5B04 - chains E and J of the 10 polymer chains in the assembly; structure by X-ray diffraction, 2.99 A resolution.

== Chain E ==
Molecule: Probable translation initiation factor eIF-2B subunit gamma
From: Schizosaccharomyces pombe (strain 972 / ATCC 24843)
UniProtKB: P56288 (EI2BG_SCHPO); residues 1-458 here = UniProt positions 1-458
Sequence (458 residues; each row starts with the number of its first residue):
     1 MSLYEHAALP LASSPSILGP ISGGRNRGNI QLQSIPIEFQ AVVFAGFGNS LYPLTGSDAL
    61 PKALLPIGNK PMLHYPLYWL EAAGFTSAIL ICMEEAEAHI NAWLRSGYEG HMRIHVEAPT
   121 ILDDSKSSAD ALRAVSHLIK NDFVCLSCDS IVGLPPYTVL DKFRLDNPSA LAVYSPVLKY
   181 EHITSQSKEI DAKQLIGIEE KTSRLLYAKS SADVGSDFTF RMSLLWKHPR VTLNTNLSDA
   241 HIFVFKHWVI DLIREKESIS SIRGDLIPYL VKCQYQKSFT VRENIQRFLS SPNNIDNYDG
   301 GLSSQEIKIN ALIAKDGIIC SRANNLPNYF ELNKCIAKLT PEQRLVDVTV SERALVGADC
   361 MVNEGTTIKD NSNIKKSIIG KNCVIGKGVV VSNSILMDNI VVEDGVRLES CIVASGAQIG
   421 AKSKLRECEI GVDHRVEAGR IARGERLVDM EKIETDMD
Not modelled in the structure: 1-30, 184-190, 282-310, 451-458
Differences from the reference sequence: engineered mutation Tyr157 (Ile in P56288), Thr158 (Tyr in P56288), Val159 (Gly in P56288)
Curated features (UniProtKB/Swiss-Prot):
  - modified residue: Ser291 (Phosphoserine)

== Chain J ==
Molecule: Probable translation initiation factor eIF-2B subunit epsilon
From: Schizosaccharomyces pombe (strain 972 / ATCC 24843)
UniProtKB: P56287 (EI2BE_SCHPO); residues 1-678 here = UniProt positions 1-678
Sequence (678 residues; each row starts with the number of its first residue):
     1 MPPSKGLNGK LEKPKHALQA IVLSDSYNYR FRPLTLDKPR CLLPLANTPL IEYTFEFLAL
    61 AGVQEVYVFC CAHAGQIREY IEKSKWNLPS SPFSVNTIVS RESLSVGDAL RELDSKQLIT
   121 SDFILVSGDV VSNVPLNEVL KEHRKRREDD KNAIMTMVVR EASPFHRTRA RTESSVFVID
   181 KKTSQCVHYQ ANERGKHYVS MDPEIFNEHE ELEVRNDLID CQIDICSNDV PALFTENFDY
   241 QDIRKDFVYG VLTSDLLGKK IHCHVAKENY AARVRSLQTY DAISKDVLSR WVYPFVPDSN
   301 LLNQTFSYQR HQIYKEEDVV LARSCIIKAR TLIGAYTKVG DASVVANTII GRNCTIGSNC
   361 SIDSAFLWED VVIGDNCRIG KAILANSVKI GNNCSIEDGA IVAAGVVIGD NTIIEKNKRL
   421 TTFESHSQGT LNDPSLVGIG GRGQEYHAEE DSDDEGEFME ASGLIESTNE LHLSDSESSE
   481 TSSSSEEDME FIPFSARRDS ANTINSEDFD EGDFNKEAQQ SLERAFEENH QIDIAALELN
   541 TLRMAMNANY HEVRSAIVLA LLRRIMHLDV SPKEALAKVM TRWGPLLAKL TFSHEEQVDN
   601 VLTLQKYCVR LSMTRHFLQL LGYFYQLEIA EENAIQEWYS DPRSSEGELA ALRDAGGKQF
   661 VDWLNTAESE SESEEGSE
Not modelled in the structure: 1-15, 444-678
Curated features (UniProtKB/Swiss-Prot):
  - modified residue: Thr172 (Phosphothreonine), Ser500 (Phosphoserine), Thr503 (Phosphothreonine), Ser506 (Phosphoserine)

== How chain E and chain J interact ==
Residue-residue contacts - 51 pairs, chain E then chain J:
  Leu195(E) with Phe206(J), hydrophobic
  Glu200(E) with Lys181(J), salt bridge
  Ser216(E) with Pro203(J)
  Asp217(E) with Ser200(J)
  Phe218(E) with Val199(J); Ser200(J); Met201(J), hydrogen bond (backbone-backbone); Phe206(J), hydrophobic
  Thr219(E) with Tyr198(J); Val199(J)
  Phe220(E) with Tyr198(J); Val199(J), hydrogen bond (backbone-backbone)
  Arg221(E) with His197(J); Tyr198(J), hydrogen bond
  Met222(E) with Val176(J), hydrophobic; Gln190(J); Asn192(J); His197(J), hydrogen bond (backbone-backbone); Tyr198(J); Val199(J), hydrophobic
  Leu225(E) with Val214(J), hydrophobic; Asn216(J), hydrogen bond (backbone-side chain)
  Trp226(E) with Pro164(J); Phe165(J), hydrophobic; Ser174(J); Asn216(J)
  Pro229(E) with Pro164(J); Val214(J); Arg215(J); Asn216(J), hydrogen bond (backbone-backbone); Asp217(J)
  Arg230(E) with Glu161(J), salt bridge; Glu213(J), salt bridge; Val214(J); Arg215(J); Asp217(J)
  Val231(E) with Leu212(J); Glu213(J); Val214(J), hydrogen bond (backbone-backbone)
  Thr232(E) with Lys181(J), hydrogen bond; Leu212(J)
  Leu233(E) with Phe206(J), hydrophobic; Glu210(J); Glu211(J); Leu212(J), hydrogen bond (backbone-backbone); Val214(J), hydrophobic
  Asn234(E) with Glu210(J); Glu211(J)
  Thr235(E) with Phe206(J); Glu210(J), hydrogen bond (backbone-side chain)
  Asn236(E) with Glu210(J), hydrogen bond (backbone-side chain)
Other interface residues (no listed pair), chain E (21 interface residues in all): Gly215, Ser223
Other interface residues (no listed pair), chain J (25 interface residues in all): Arg169, Lys196

== Summary ==
21 residues of chain E and 25 residues of chain J are in contact; the contacts include 11 hydrogen bonds and 3
salt bridges. Polar pairs include Glu200(E)-Lys181(J), Arg230(E)-Glu161(J) and Arg230(E)-Glu213(J).
Chain E is Probable translation initiation factor eIF-2B subunit gamma and chain J is Probable translation
initiation factor eIF-2B subunit epsilon, both from Schizosaccharomyces pombe (strain 972 / ATCC 24843); the
structure, Crystal structure of the eukaryotic translation initiation factor 2B from Schizosaccharomyces
pombe, was determined by X-ray diffraction.
